8P5E - chains 4 and 6 of the 15 polymer chains in the assembly; structure by electron microscopy, 3.90 A resolution.

[Chain 4]
Name: DNA replication licensing factor MCM4
Source organism: Saccharomyces cerevisiae
Notes: EC 3.6.4.12
Reference sequence: P30665 (MCM4_YEAST); residues 1-933 here = UniProt positions 1-933
Chain sequence (933 residues; numbered 1 to 933; the number before each row is that of its first residue):
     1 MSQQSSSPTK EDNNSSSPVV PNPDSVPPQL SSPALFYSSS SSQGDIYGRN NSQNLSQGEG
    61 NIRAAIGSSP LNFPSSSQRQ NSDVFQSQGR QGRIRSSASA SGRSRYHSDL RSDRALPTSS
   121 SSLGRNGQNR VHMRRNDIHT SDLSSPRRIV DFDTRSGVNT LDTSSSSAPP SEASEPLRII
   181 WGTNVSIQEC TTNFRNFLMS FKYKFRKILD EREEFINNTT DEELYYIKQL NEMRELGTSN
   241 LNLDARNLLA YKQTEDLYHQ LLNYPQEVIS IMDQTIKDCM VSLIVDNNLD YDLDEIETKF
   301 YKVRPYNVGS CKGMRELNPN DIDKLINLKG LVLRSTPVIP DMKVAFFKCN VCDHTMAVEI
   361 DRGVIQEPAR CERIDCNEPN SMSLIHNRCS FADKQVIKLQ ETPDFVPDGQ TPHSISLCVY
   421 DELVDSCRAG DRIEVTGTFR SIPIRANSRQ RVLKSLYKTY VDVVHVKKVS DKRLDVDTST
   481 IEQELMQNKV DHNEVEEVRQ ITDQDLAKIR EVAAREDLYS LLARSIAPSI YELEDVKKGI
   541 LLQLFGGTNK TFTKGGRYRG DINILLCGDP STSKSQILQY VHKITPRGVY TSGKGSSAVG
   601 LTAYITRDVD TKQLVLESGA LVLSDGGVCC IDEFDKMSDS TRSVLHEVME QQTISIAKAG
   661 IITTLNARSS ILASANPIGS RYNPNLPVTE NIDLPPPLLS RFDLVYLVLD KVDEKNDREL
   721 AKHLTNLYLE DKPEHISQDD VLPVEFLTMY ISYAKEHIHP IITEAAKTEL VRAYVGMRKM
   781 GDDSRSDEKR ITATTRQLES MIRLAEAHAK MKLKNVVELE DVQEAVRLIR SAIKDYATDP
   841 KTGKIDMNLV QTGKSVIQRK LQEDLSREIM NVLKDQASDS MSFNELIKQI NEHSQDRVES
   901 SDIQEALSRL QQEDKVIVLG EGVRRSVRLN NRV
Disordered / not traced: 1-182, 213-222, 286-291, 470-503, 594-599, 730-740, 842-933
Curated features (UniProtKB/Swiss-Prot):
  - motif: Ser700 to Asp703 (Arginine finger)
  - binding site (ATP): Gly568 to Ser575
  - modified residue (Phosphoserine): Ser52, Ser56, Ser69
  - mutagenesis: Lys574 (K574A: Loss of MCM2-7 complex helicase activity)

[Chain 6]
Name: DNA replication licensing factor MCM6
Source organism: Saccharomyces cerevisiae
Notes: EC 3.6.4.12
Reference sequence: P53091 (MCM6_YEAST); numbering as in UniProt (aligned over 1-1017)
Chain sequence (1017 residues; numbered 1 to 1017; the number before each row is that of its first residue):
     1 MSSPFPADTP SSNRPSNSSP PPSSIGAGFG SSSGLDSQIG SRLHFPSSSQ PHVSNSQTGP
    61 FVNDSTQFSS QRLQTDGSAT NDMEGNEPAR SFKSRALNHV KKVDDVTGEK VREAFEQFLE
   121 DFSVQSTDTG EVEKVYRAQI EFMKIYDLNT IYIDYQHLSM RENGALAMAI SEQYYRFLPF
   181 LQKGLRRVVR KYAPELLNTS DSLKRSEGDE GQADEDEQQD DDMNGSSLPR DSGSSAAPGN
   241 GTSAMATRSI TTSTSPEQTE RVFQISFFNL PTVHRIRDIR SEKIGSLLSI SGTVTRTSEV
   301 RPELYKASFT CDMCRAIVDN VEQSFKYTEP TFCPNPSCEN RAFWTLNVTR SRFLDWQKVR
   361 IQENANEIPT GSMPRTLDVI LRGDSVERAK PGDRCKFTGV EIVVPDVTQL GLPGVKPSST
   421 LDTRGISKTT EGLNSGVTGL RSLGVRDLTY KISFLACHVI SIGSNIGASS PDANSNNRET
   481 ELQMAANLQA NNVYQDNERD QEVFLNSLSS DEINELKEMV KDEHIYDKLV RSIAPAVFGH
   541 EAVKKGILLQ MLGGVHKSTV EGIKLRGDIN ICVVGDPSTS KSQFLKYVVG FAPRSVYTSG
   601 KASSAAGLTA AVVRDEEGGD YTIEAGALML ADNGICCIDE FDKMDISDQV AIHEAMEQQT
   661 ISIAKAGIHA TLNARTSILA AANPVGGRYN RKLSLRGNLN MTAPIMSRFD LFFVILDDCN
   721 EKIDTELASH IVDLHMKRDE AIEPPFSAEQ LRRYIKYART FKPILTKEAR SYLVEKYKEL
   781 RKDDAQGFSR SSYRITVRQL ESMIRLSEAI ARANCVDEIT PSFIAEAYDL LRQSIIRVDV
   841 DDVEMDEEFD NIESQSHAAS GNNDDNDDGT GSGVITSEPP ADIEEGQSEA TARPGTSEKK
   901 KTTVTYDKYV SMMNMIVRKI AEVDREGAEE LTAVDIVDWY LLQKENDLGS LAEYWEERRL
   961 AFKVIKRLVK DRILMEIHGT RHNLRDLENE ENENNKTVYV IHPNCEVLDQ LEPQDSS
Disordered / not traced: 1-96, 199-259, 417-427, 464-499, 841-1017
Curated features (UniProtKB/Swiss-Prot):
  - motif: Ser707 to Asp710 (Arginine finger)
  - binding site (ATP): Gly575 to Ser582
  - modified residue: Ser78 (Phosphoserine), Ser249 (Phosphoserine), Ser372 (Phosphoserine), Thr766 (Phosphothreonine)
  - mutagenesis: Lys581 (K581A: Loss of MCM2-7 complex helicase activity)
From the paper describing this entry:
  - binding site for the 19-nt DNA strand: Arg614, Glu616, Glu617
  - conformationally variable residues (loop rearrangement): Glu616 to Glu617

[How chain 4 and chain 6 interact]
Contacting residue pairs (97; chain 4 residue first):
  Thr336(4) with Lys428(6)
  Val338(4) with Ile279(6); Ile452(6)
  Pro340(4) with Ser435(6); Ile452(6), hydrophobic
  Asp341(4) with Ser435(6), hydrogen bond
  Cys352(4) with Val100(6), hydrophobic; Val103(6)
  Asp353(4) with Lys102(6); Val103(6)
  Gly363(4) with Val437(6)
  Val364(4) with Thr438(6)
  Ile365(4) with Val437(6), hydrophobic; Thr438(6), hydrogen bond (backbone-backbone); Gly439(6)
  Glu367(4) with Gly439(6)
  Ala369(4) with Arg441(6), hydrogen bond (backbone-side chain)
  Arg373(4) with Val100(6); Lys101(6), hydrogen bond (side chain-backbone); Val103(6)
  Asp375(4) with Asn98(6), hydrogen bond (backbone-side chain); Val100(6)
  Cys376(4) with Val100(6), hydrophobic
  Pro379(4) with Arg441(6)
  Asn380(4) with Arg441(6)
  Leu384(4) with Leu440(6), hydrophobic
  His386(4) with Pro405(6); Tyr450(6), hydrogen bond
  Asn387(4) with Tyr175(6); Phe325(6); Ile402(6); Val403(6), hydrogen bond (side chain-backbone)
  Arg388(4) with Tyr175(6); Arg176(6)
  Phe391(4) with Ser281(6), hydrogen bond (backbone-side chain)
  Ala392(4) with Ser281(6)
  Asp393(4) with Arg280(6); Ser281(6), hydrogen bond; Glu282(6)
  Lys394(4) with Ser435(6)
  Val396(4) with Glu431(6)
  Lys398(4) with Glu431(6), salt bridge
  Ser416(4) with Glu431(6)
  Val424(4) with Arg280(6)
  Asp425(4) with Arg277(6); Arg280(6); Arg375(6), salt bridge
  Ile442(4) with Leu433(6), hydrophobic
  Arg445(4) with Val445(6), hydrogen bond (side chain-backbone)
  Arg451(4) with Val445(6)
  Lys458(4) with Glu431(6)
  Lys550(4) with His735(6), hydrogen bond (side chain-backbone); Asp739(6), salt bridge
  Phe552(4) with Leu734(6), hydrophobic; Asp739(6); Glu740(6)
  Thr553(4) with Glu740(6), hydrogen bond
  Lys554(4) with Glu740(6), hydrogen bond (backbone-side chain); Ile742(6), hydrogen bond (side chain-backbone); Pro744(6)
  Tyr558(4) with Leu734(6); His735(6)
  Asp610(4) with Lys428(6), salt bridge
  Thr611(4) with Lys428(6)
  Gln613(4) with Arg296(6), hydrogen bond; Arg360(6), hydrogen bond
  Leu614(4) with Arg296(6); Arg360(6), hydrogen bond (backbone-side chain)
  Val615(4) with Gln362(6); Pro374(6), hydrophobic
  Leu616(4) with Gln362(6), hydrogen bond (backbone-side chain)
  Ser640(4) with Ser603(6)
  Ser643(4) with Lys601(6), hydrogen bond (side chain-backbone)
  Val644(4) with Ser603(6)
  Glu650(4) with Lys586(6), salt bridge
  Gln651(4) with Tyr597(6)
  Gly660(4) with Pro391(6)
  Ile661(4) with Thr295(6); Pro391(6), hydrophobic; Gly392(6)
  Ile662(4) with Pro391(6)
  Thr663(4) with Gly392(6), hydrogen bond (side chain-backbone)
  Ile762(4) with Met736(6)
  Thr763(4) with Met736(6)
  Glu764(4) with Met736(6)
  Lys767(4) with Val732(6); Asp733(6), salt bridge; Lys737(6)
  Val775(4) with Thr725(6)
  Arg778(4) with Asp718(6), hydrogen bond (side chain-backbone); Asp724(6)
  Asp782(4) with Cys719(6)
  Ile791(4) with Arg688(6)
  Thr795(4) with Ser578(6); Ile731(6)
  Arg796(4) with Ser578(6)
  Leu798(4) with Ile731(6), hydrophobic
Interface residues without a listed pair, chain 4 (83 interface residues in all): Ser335, Ile339, Val351, His354, Ile385, Gln395, Arg428, Ser448, Arg449, Tyr460, Gly555, Leu623, His646, Glu647, Ala657, Lys658, Val771, Thr794, Ile802
Interface residues without a listed pair, chain 6 (73 interface residues in all): Ile284, Thr370, Met373, Lys416, Asn434, Leu448, Pro535, Ala536, Ser599, Ala602, Ser604, Leu630, Asp639, Asp717, Ala728, Ala741

[Overview]
83 residues of chain 4 face 73 of chain 6 across their interface; the contacts include 21 hydrogen bonds and 6
salt bridges. Polar pairs include Lys398(4)-Glu431(6), Asp425(4)-Arg375(6) and Lys550(4)-Asp739(6). From the
paper: a binding site for the 19-nt DNA strand at Arg614(6), Glu616(6) and Glu617(6); conformational
variability at Glu616(6).
Chain 4 is DNA replication licensing factor MCM4 and chain 6 is DNA replication licensing factor MCM6, both
from Saccharomyces cerevisiae; the structure, S. cerevisiae nexus-sCMGE after DNA replication initiation, was
determined by electron microscopy together with 8P62 and 8P63 from the same study.
